PDB entry 9BWL | X-ray diffraction, 2.10 A resolution | chains A and B

[Chain A (and B)]
Protein: Acetyl-CoA acetyltransferase
Organism: Burkholderia sp. RF2-non_BP3
Notes: chain B of this document is another copy of the same molecule, construct and numbering; everything in this record applies to it too
Reference sequence: A0AAJ0LU93 (A0AAJ0LU93_9BURK); residues 3-399 here correspond to UniProt positions 1-397 (UniProt number = residue number - 2)
Amino-acid sequence (399 residues; row label = number of the first residue in the row):
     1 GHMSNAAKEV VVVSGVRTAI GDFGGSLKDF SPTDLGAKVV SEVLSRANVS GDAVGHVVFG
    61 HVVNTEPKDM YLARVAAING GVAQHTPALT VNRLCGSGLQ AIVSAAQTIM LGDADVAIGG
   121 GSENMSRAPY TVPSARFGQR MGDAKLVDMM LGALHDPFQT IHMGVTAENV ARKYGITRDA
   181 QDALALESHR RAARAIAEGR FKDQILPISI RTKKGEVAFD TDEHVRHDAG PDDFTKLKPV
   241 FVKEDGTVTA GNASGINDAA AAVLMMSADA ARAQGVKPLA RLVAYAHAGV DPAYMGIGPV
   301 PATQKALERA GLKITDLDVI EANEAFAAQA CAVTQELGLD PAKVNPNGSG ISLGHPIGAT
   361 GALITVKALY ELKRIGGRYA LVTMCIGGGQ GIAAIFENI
Unresolved in the structure: 1-5 (chain B: 1-6)
Sequence notes: expression tag (1-2)
Modified positions: Cys95 (S-butyryl-cystein; CY4)
Small-molecule neighbours: coenzyme A (COA): Cys95, Leu154, His162, Met163, His189, Arg226, Asp233, Phe234, Leu237, Val240, Phe241, Ala250, Gly251, Ala253, Ser254, Gly255, Ile256, Met295, Ala325, Phe326, His355, Ile357, Cys385
Reported in the primary citation:
  - mutagenesis - S254C, I256A: decreased catalytic activity
  - mutagenesis - S254A: increased catalytic activity
  - mutagenesis - G251A: increased catalytic activity on acetoacetyl-CoA
  - mutagenesis - G255A: unchanged catalytic activity

[Chain A / chain B interface]
Residue-residue contacts (127):
  Phe23(A) - Arg136(B)
  Phe23(A) - Phe137(B)  hydrophobic
  Gly24(A) - Phe137(B)
  His56(A) - Arg93(B)  hydrogen bond
  Val62(A) - Met70(B)
  Val63(A) - Met70(B)  hydrophobic
  Asn64(A) - Asn64(B)
  Glu66(A) - Met149(B)
  Pro67(A) - Val147(B)  hydrophobic
  Pro67(A) - Met149(B)
  Pro67(A) - Gly152(B)
  Lys68(A) - Pro157(B)
  Met70(A) - Val62(B)
  Met70(A) - Val63(B)  hydrophobic
  Met70(A) - Asn92(B)  hydrogen bond (backbone-side chain)
  Met70(A) - Leu94(B)
  Met70(A) - Met149(B)
  Met70(A) - Ala153(B)  hydrophobic
  Tyr71(A) - Leu94(B)  hydrophobic
  Tyr71(A) - Cys95(B)
  Tyr71(A) - Ala153(B)  hydrogen bond (side chain-backbone)
  Tyr71(A) - His155(B)  hydrogen bond (side chain-backbone)
  Tyr71(A) - Pro157(B)  hydrophobic
  Tyr71(A) - Met163(B)
  Tyr71(A) - Gly387(B)
  Tyr71(A) - Gly388(B)
  Arg74(A) - Phe158(B)
  Arg74(A) - Val290(B)  hydrogen bond (side chain-backbone)
  Arg74(A) - Gly388(B)  hydrogen bond (side chain-backbone)
  Arg74(A) - Gly389(B)  hydrogen bond (side chain-backbone)
  Val75(A) - Pro157(B)  hydrophobic
  Val75(A) - Phe158(B)  hydrophobic
  Ile78(A) - Phe158(B)  hydrophobic
  Gln84(A) - Gly289(B)
  Gln84(A) - Val290(B)  hydrogen bond (backbone-backbone)
  Gln84(A) - Asp291(B)  hydrogen bond (side chain-backbone)
  His85(A) - Gly289(B)  hydrogen bond (backbone-backbone)
  Pro87(A) - Arg93(B)
  Pro87(A) - His287(B)
  Pro87(A) - Gln390(B)
  Ala88(A) - Arg93(B)  hydrogen bond (backbone-side chain)
  Ala88(A) - Gln390(B)  hydrogen bond (backbone-side chain)
  Leu89(A) - Asn92(B)
  Leu89(A) - Arg93(B)
  Leu89(A) - Gln100(B)
  Thr90(A) - Val91(B)
  Thr90(A) - Asn92(B)  hydrogen bond (backbone-backbone)
  Val91(A) - Thr90(B)
  Asn92(A) - Met70(B)  hydrogen bond (side chain-backbone)
  Asn92(A) - Leu89(B)
  Asn92(A) - Thr90(B)  hydrogen bond (backbone-backbone)
  Arg93(A) - His56(B)  hydrogen bond
  Arg93(A) - Pro87(B)
  Arg93(A) - Ala88(B)  hydrogen bond (side chain-backbone)
  Arg93(A) - Leu89(B)
  Leu94(A) - Met70(B)
  Leu94(A) - Tyr71(B)  hydrophobic
  Cys95(A) - Tyr71(B)
  Gln100(A) - Leu89(B)
  Gln107(A) - Leu111(B)
  Gln107(A) - Asp113(B)
  Leu111(A) - Gln107(B)
  Leu111(A) - Met110(B)  hydrophobic
  Leu111(A) - Leu111(B)  hydrophobic
  Leu111(A) - Tyr285(B)
  Gly112(A) - Arg309(B)
  Asp113(A) - Gln107(B)
  Asp113(A) - Tyr285(B)  hydrogen bond
  Asp113(A) - Arg309(B)  salt bridge
  Ser126(A) - Arg136(B)
  Ser126(A) - Phe137(B)
  Ala128(A) - Arg136(B)  hydrogen bond (backbone-side chain)
  Pro129(A) - Arg136(B)  hydrogen bond (backbone-side chain)
  Tyr130(A) - Thr131(B)
  Tyr130(A) - Val132(B)  hydrogen bond (backbone-backbone)
  Tyr130(A) - Ala135(B)  hydrophobic
  Tyr130(A) - Arg136(B)
  Thr131(A) - Pro129(B)
  Thr131(A) - Tyr130(B)
  Thr131(A) - Thr131(B)
  Val132(A) - Tyr130(B)  hydrogen bond (backbone-backbone)
  Val132(A) - Val132(B)  hydrophobic
  Val132(A) - Leu146(B)  hydrophobic
  Ala135(A) - Tyr130(B)  hydrophobic
  Arg136(A) - Phe23(B)
  Arg136(A) - Ser126(B)
  Arg136(A) - Ala128(B)  hydrogen bond (side chain-backbone)
  Arg136(A) - Pro129(B)  hydrogen bond (side chain-backbone)
  Arg136(A) - Tyr130(B)
  Arg136(A) - Asp148(B)  salt bridge
  Arg136(A) - Met150(B)
  Phe137(A) - Phe23(B)  hydrophobic
  Phe137(A) - Ser126(B)
  Val147(A) - Pro67(B)  hydrophobic
  Asp148(A) - Arg136(B)  salt bridge
  Met149(A) - Glu66(B)
  Met149(A) - Pro67(B)
  Met149(A) - Met70(B)
  Met150(A) - Arg136(B)
  Gly152(A) - Pro67(B)
  Ala153(A) - Met70(B)  hydrophobic
  Ala153(A) - Tyr71(B)  hydrogen bond (backbone-side chain)
  His155(A) - Tyr71(B)  hydrogen bond (backbone-side chain)
  Pro157(A) - Lys68(B)
  Pro157(A) - Tyr71(B)  hydrophobic
  Pro157(A) - Val75(B)  hydrophobic
  Phe158(A) - Arg74(B)
  Phe158(A) - Val75(B)  hydrophobic
  Phe158(A) - Ile78(B)  hydrophobic
  Met163(A) - Tyr71(B)
  Tyr285(A) - Leu111(B)
  Tyr285(A) - Asp113(B)  hydrogen bond
  His287(A) - His56(B)
  His287(A) - Pro87(B)
  Gly289(A) - Gln84(B)
  Gly289(A) - His85(B)  hydrogen bond (backbone-backbone)
  Val290(A) - Arg74(B)  hydrogen bond (backbone-side chain)
  Val290(A) - Gln84(B)  hydrogen bond (backbone-backbone)
  Asp291(A) - Gln84(B)
  Pro292(A) - Gln84(B)
  Arg309(A) - Asp113(B)  salt bridge
  Gly387(A) - Tyr71(B)
  Gly388(A) - Tyr71(B)
  Gly388(A) - Arg74(B)  hydrogen bond (backbone-side chain)
  Gly389(A) - Arg74(B)  hydrogen bond (backbone-side chain)
  Gln390(A) - Pro87(B)
  Gln390(A) - Ala88(B)  hydrogen bond (side chain-backbone)
Interface residues without a listed pair, chain A (69 interface residues in all): Ala7, Asn79, Thr86, Met110, Met125, Leu146, Leu154, Asp156, Ala288
Interface residues without a listed pair, chain B (69 interface residues in all): Ala7, Gly24, Asn79, Thr86, Met125, Leu154, Asp156, Ala288, Pro292, Lys305

[Summary]
Chain A and chain B each contribute 69 residues to their interface; the contacts include 33 hydrogen bonds and
4 salt bridges. Among the polar pairs are Asp113(A)-Arg309(B), Arg136(A)-Asp148(B) and His56(A)-Arg93(B). From
the paper: S254C and I256A of chain A reduce catalytic activity; S254A of chain A increases catalytic
activity; 5 substitutions were tested in all.
Chain A and chain B are both Acetyl-CoA acetyltransferase (Burkholderia sp. RF2-non_BP3); the structure,
Crystal structure of polyketoacyl-CoA thiolase from Burkholderia sp in complex with butyryl-coA, was
determined by X-ray diffraction together with 9BWK, 9BWO and 9BWP from the same study.
